Entry 6GIQ (electron microscopy, 3.23 A resolution); this record covers chains N and R of the 32 polymer chains in the assembly.

Chain N:
Protein: Cytochrome b
Organism: Saccharomyces cerevisiae
UniProt: A0A0G3F5W7 (A0A0G3F5W7_YEASX); residues 1-385 here = UniProt positions 1-385
Amino-acid sequence (385 residues; each row starts with the number of its first residue):
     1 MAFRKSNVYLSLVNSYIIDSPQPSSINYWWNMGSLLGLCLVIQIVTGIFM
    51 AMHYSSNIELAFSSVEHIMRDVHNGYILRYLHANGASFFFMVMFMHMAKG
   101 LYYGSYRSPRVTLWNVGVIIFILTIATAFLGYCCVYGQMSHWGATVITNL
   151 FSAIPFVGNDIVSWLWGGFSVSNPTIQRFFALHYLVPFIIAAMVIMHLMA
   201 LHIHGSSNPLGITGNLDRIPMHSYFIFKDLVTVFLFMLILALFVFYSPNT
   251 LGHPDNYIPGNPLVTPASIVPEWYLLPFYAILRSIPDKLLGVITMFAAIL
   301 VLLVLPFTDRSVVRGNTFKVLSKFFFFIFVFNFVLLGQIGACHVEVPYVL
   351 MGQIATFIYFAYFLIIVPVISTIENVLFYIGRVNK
Metal / ion sites: heme c Fe site 1: His82, His183; heme c Fe site 2: His96, His197
Ligand contacts:
  - phosphatidic acid (6PH; (1R)-2-(phosphonooxy)-1-[(tridecanoyloxy)methyl]ethyl pentadecanoate): Ser34, Leu38, Val41, His222, Ser223, Ile226, Phe227, Asp229, Leu230, Val233, Phe234, Met237
  - phosphatidic acid (7PH; (1R)-2-(dodecanoyloxy)-1-[(phosphonooxy)methyl]ethyl tetradecanoate): Ile42, Val45, Ile77, Leu81, Met237, Leu240, Phe245
  - 3-sn-phosphatidylethanolamine (8PE; (2R)-3-{[(S)-(2-aminoethoxy)(hydroxy)phosphoryl]oxy}-2-(tetradecanoyloxy)propyl octadecanoate): Trp29, Met91, Phe94, Met95, Met97, Ala98, Tyr102, Tyr103, Phe278, Leu302, Thr317, Phe318, Lys323, Phe326, Phe327, Phe329, Val330, Phe331, Phe333, Val334, Tyr359
  - 3-sn-phosphatidylethanolamine (9PE; (1R)-2-{[(S)-(2-aminoethoxy)(hydroxy)phosphoryl]oxy}-1-[(heptanoyloxy)methyl]ethyl octadecanoate), molecule 1: Phe3, Asn7, Tyr9, Leu10, Leu12, Val13, Ile195
  - 3-sn-phosphatidylethanolamine (9PE), molecule 2: Thr112, Asn115, Val116, Ile119, Ile195, Met196
  - cardiolipin (CN3; (2R,5S,11R,14R)-5,8,11-trihydroxy-2-(nonanoyloxy)-5,11-dioxido-16-oxo-14-[(propanoyloxy)methyl]-4,6,10,12,15-pentaoxa-5,11-diphosphanonadec-1-yl undecanoate): Asn27, Tyr28, Trp29, Met32, Leu35, Phe88, Met91, Val92, Met95, Val231, Thr232, Leu235, Phe236, Ile239
  - cardiolipin (CN5; (5S,11R)-5,8,11-trihydroxy-5,11-dioxido-17-oxo-4,6,10,12,16-pentaoxa-5,11-diphosphaoctadec-1-yl pentadecanoate): Leu12, Tyr16, Ile17, Ile195, Met199, His202, Ile226, Asp229
  - heme c (HEC), molecule 1: Trp30, Asn31, Gly33, Ser34, Leu36, Gly37, Phe89, Met93, His96, Met97, Lys99, Ser105, Leu113, Trp114, Gly117, Val118, Ile120, Phe121, Ile190, Val194, His197, Leu198, Leu201, Ser206, Ser207
  - heme c (HEC), molecule 2: Leu40, Gln43, Ile44, Gly47, Ile48, Met50, Ala51, Tyr54, Val65, Arg79, His82, Ala83, Ala86, Phe89, Phe90, Thr124, Thr127, Ala128, Gly131, Tyr132, Cys134, Val135, Phe180, His183, Tyr184, Pro187, Ile190, Asn256, Tyr274
  - UQ6 (5-(3,7,11,15,19,23-hexamethyl-tetracosa-2,6,10,14,18,22-hexaenyl)-2,3-dimethoxy-6-methyl-benzene-1,4-diol), molecule 1: Tyr16, Ile17, Gln22, Ser34, Gly37, Leu40, Val41, Ile44, Ile48, Phe49, Val194, Ile195, Leu198, Leu201, Met221, Asp229
  - UQ6, molecule 2: Trp164, Leu182, Leu185

Chain R:
Protein: Complex III subunit 7
Organism: Saccharomyces cerevisiae
UniProt: A0A6A5Q2H4 (A0A6A5Q2H4_YEASX); residues 1-127 here = UniProt positions 1-127
Amino-acid sequence (127 residues; each row starts with the number of its first residue):
     1 MPQSFTSIARIGDYILKSPVLSKLCVPVANQFINLAGYKKLGLKFDDLIA
    51 EENPIMQTALRRLPEDESYARAYRIIRAHQTELTHHLLPRNEWIKAQEDV
   101 PYLLPYILEAEAAAKEKDELDNIEVSK
Unresolved in the structure: 1

Chain N / chain R interface:
Pairs across the interface (61; chain N residue first):
  Ser24(N) - Leu83(R)
  Ser25(N) - His79(R)
  Arg107(N) - Pro2(R)
  Pro109(N) - Glu52(R)
  Arg110(N) - Glu52(R)  salt bridge
  Asn208(N) - His79(R)  hydrogen bond
  Leu210(N) - Ala78(R)
  Leu210(N) - His79(R)
  Leu210(N) - Glu82(R)
  Gly211(N) - Leu48(R)
  Ile212(N) - Asp47(R)
  Ile212(N) - Leu48(R)  hydrophobic
  Ile212(N) - Ile75(R)  hydrophobic
  Ile212(N) - His79(R)
  Thr213(N) - Glu51(R)  hydrogen bond (backbone-side chain)
  Thr213(N) - His79(R)  hydrogen bond (backbone-side chain)
  Gly214(N) - His79(R)
  Leu216(N) - Ala72(R)
  Leu216(N) - Ile75(R)  hydrophobic
  Leu216(N) - Ile76(R)  hydrophobic
  Arg310(N) - Pro2(R)
  Arg310(N) - Gln3(R)
  Val312(N) - Phe5(R)  hydrophobic
  Val312(N) - Ala50(R)  hydrogen bond (backbone-backbone)
  Val313(N) - Phe45(R)  hydrophobic
  Val313(N) - Leu48(R)
  Arg314(N) - Ala50(R)
  Arg314(N) - Glu52(R)  salt bridge
  Phe318(N) - Ala36(R)
  Phe318(N) - Leu48(R)  hydrophobic
  Val320(N) - Phe32(R)
  Thr372(N) - Gln3(R)
  Glu374(N) - Phe32(R)
  Asn375(N) - Gln3(R)  hydrogen bond
  Asn375(N) - Ile8(R)
  Val376(N) - Ile8(R)
  Val376(N) - Ile11(R)  hydrophobic
  Val376(N) - Ile15(R)  hydrophobic
  Leu377(N) - Ala29(R)  hydrophobic
  Phe378(N) - Phe32(R)  hydrophobic
  Phe378(N) - Ile33(R)  hydrophobic
  Phe378(N) - Phe45(R)  hydrophobic
  Tyr379(N) - Ile8(R)  hydrophobic
  Tyr379(N) - Gly12(R)
  Tyr379(N) - Asp13(R)
  Tyr379(N) - Leu104(R)  hydrophobic
  Ile380(N) - Gly12(R)
  Ile380(N) - Ile15(R)  hydrophobic
  Ile380(N) - Leu16(R)  hydrophobic
  Ile380(N) - Cys25(R)
  Ile380(N) - Ala29(R)  hydrophobic
  Gly381(N) - Ala29(R)
  Gly381(N) - Ile33(R)
  Arg382(N) - Phe45(R)
  Arg382(N) - Asp46(R)  salt bridge
  Arg382(N) - Asp99(R)
  Arg382(N) - Pro101(R)
  Val383(N) - Pro101(R)  hydrophobic
  Lys385(N) - Asp13(R)  salt bridge
  Lys385(N) - Leu16(R)
  Lys385(N) - Lys17(R)
Interface residues without a listed pair, chain N (38 interface residues in all): Asn27, Ser108, Pro209, Asp217, Asp309, Ser311, Lys319, Leu321
Interface residues without a listed pair, chain R (42 interface residues in all): Ala9, Val28, Asn30, Leu35, Gly37, Tyr38, Leu43, Ile49, His85, Val100

In short:
Chain N and chain R form an interface of 38 and 42 residues respectively, with 5 hydrogen bonds and 4 salt
bridges. Among the polar pairs are Arg110(N)-Glu52(R), Arg314(N)-Glu52(R) and Arg382(N)-Asp46(R).
Here chain N is Cytochrome b and chain R is Complex III subunit 7, both from Saccharomyces cerevisiae. Entry
6GIQ (Saccharomyces cerevisiae respiratory supercomplex III2IV) was determined by electron microscopy.
